8GZO - chains B and C of the 3 polymer chains in the assembly; structure by X-ray diffraction, 1.23 A resolution.

# Chain B
Protein: collagen-like peptide
Sequence (32 residues; row label = number of the first residue in the row):
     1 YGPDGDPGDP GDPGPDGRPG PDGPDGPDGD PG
Modified positions: Pro7, Pro10, Pro13, Pro19, Pro31 (4-hydroxyproline; HYP)

# Chain C
Protein: collagen-like peptide
Sequence (32 residues; each row starts with the number of its first residue):
     1 YGKPGPEGPE GPKGKPGPKG KPGKPGKPGK PG
Not modelled in the structure: 32
Modified positions: Pro4, Pro16, Pro22, Pro25, Pro28, Pro31 (4-hydroxyproline; HYP)

# Interface between chain B and chain C
Pairs across the interface - 52 pairs, chain B then chain C:
  Tyr1(B) with Tyr1(C), hydrogen bond (backbone-backbone); Gly2(C)
  Gly2(B) with Tyr1(C); Gly2(C)
  Pro3(B) with Gly2(C)
  Asp4(B) with Lys3(C)
  Gly5(B) with Lys3(C), hydrogen bond (backbone-backbone); Pro4(C); Gly5(C); Pro6(C)
  Asp6(B) with Gly5(C)
  Pro7(B) with Pro6(C)
  Gly8(B) with Pro6(C), hydrogen bond (backbone-backbone); Gly8(C); Pro9(C)
  Asp9(B) with Gly8(C)
  Pro10(B) with Pro9(C)
  Gly11(B) with Pro9(C), hydrogen bond (backbone-backbone); Gly11(C)
  Asp12(B) with Gly11(C)
  Pro13(B) with Pro12(C)
  Gly14(B) with Pro12(C), hydrogen bond (backbone-backbone); Gly14(C)
  Pro15(B) with Gly14(C)
  Asp16(B) with Lys15(C)
  Gly17(B) with Lys15(C), hydrogen bond (backbone-backbone); Pro16(C); Gly17(C); Pro18(C)
  Arg18(B) with Gly17(C)
  Pro19(B) with Pro18(C)
  Gly20(B) with Pro18(C), hydrogen bond (backbone-backbone); Gly20(C)
  Pro21(B) with Gly20(C)
  Asp22(B) with Lys21(C); Pro22(C); Gly23(C), hydrogen bond (side chain-backbone)
  Gly23(B) with Lys21(C), hydrogen bond (backbone-backbone); Pro22(C); Gly23(C)
  Pro24(B) with Gly23(C)
  Asp25(B) with Lys24(C), salt bridge
  Gly26(B) with Lys24(C), hydrogen bond (backbone-backbone); Gly26(C)
  Pro27(B) with Gly26(C)
  Asp28(B) with Gly26(C); Lys27(C), hydrogen bond (side chain-backbone)
  Gly29(B) with Lys27(C), hydrogen bond (backbone-backbone); Gly29(C)
  Asp30(B) with Gly29(C)
  Pro31(B) with Lys30(C)
  Gly32(B) with Lys30(C), hydrogen bond (backbone-backbone)
Also at the interface, not in a pair above, chain C (31 interface residues in all): Glu7, Glu10, Lys13, Lys19, Pro25, Pro28, Pro31

# In short
32 residues of chain B face 31 of chain C across their interface, with 13 hydrogen bonds and 1 salt bridge.
Among the polar pairs are Asp25(B)-Lys24(C), Asp22(B)-Gly23(C) and Asp28(B)-Lys27(C).
Chain B is collagen-like peptide and chain C is collagen-like peptide; the structure, Crystal structure of
collagen heterotrimer with K, D, E, R residuesC, was determined by X-ray diffraction (same publication as 8H0E
and 8H0F).
